7QJE - chains J and K of the 8 polymer chains in the assembly; structure by electron microscopy, 7.80 A resolution (low resolution: residue-level contacts below are approximate; hydrogen-bond / salt-bridge calls are withheld).

== Chain J ==
Protein: Gamma-tubulin complex component 5
Organism: Homo sapiens
UniProtKB: Q96RT8 (GCP5_HUMAN); residues 1-1024 here = UniProt positions 1-1024
Amino-acid sequence (1024 residues; numbered 1 to 1024; the number before each row is that of its first residue):
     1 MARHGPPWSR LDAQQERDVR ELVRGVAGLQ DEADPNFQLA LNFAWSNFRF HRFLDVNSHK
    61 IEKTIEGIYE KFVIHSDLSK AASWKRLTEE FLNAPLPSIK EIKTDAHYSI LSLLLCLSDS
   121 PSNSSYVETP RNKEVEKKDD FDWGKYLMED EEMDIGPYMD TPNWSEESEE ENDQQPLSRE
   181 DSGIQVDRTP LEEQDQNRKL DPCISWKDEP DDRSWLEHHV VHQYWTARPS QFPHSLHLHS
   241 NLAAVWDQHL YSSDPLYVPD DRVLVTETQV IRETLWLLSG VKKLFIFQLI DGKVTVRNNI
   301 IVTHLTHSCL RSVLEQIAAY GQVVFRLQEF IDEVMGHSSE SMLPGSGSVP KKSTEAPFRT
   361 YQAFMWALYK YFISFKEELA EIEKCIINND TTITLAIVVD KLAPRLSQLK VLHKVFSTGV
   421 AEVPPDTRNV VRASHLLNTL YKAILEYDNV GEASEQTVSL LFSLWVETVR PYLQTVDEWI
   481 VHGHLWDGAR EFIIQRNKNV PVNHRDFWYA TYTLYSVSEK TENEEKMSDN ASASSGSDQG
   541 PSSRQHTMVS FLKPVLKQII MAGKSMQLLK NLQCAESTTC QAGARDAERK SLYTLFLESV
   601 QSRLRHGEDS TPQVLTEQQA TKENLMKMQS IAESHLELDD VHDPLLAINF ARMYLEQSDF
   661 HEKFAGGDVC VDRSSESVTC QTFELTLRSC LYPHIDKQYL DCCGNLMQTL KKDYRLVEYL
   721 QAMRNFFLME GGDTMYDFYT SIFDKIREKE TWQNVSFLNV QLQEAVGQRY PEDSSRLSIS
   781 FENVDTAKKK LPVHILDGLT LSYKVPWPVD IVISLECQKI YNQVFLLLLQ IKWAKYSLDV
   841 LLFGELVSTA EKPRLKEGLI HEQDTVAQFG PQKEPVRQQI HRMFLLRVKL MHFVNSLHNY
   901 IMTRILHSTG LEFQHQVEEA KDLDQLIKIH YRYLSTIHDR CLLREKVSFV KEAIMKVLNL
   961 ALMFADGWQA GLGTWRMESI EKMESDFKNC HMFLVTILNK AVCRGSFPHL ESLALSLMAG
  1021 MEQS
Disordered / not traced: 1-209, 337-356, 389-390, 423-426, 449-454, 497-546, 573-636, 649-681, 729-732, 745-752, 765-795, 843-878, 969-978, 1002-1006, 1017-1024

== Chain K ==
Protein: Gamma-tubulin complex component 4
Organism: Homo sapiens
UniProtKB: Q9UGJ1 (GCP4_HUMAN); residue numbers follow UniProt; this construct covers 1-667
Amino-acid sequence (667 residues; row label = number of the first residue in the row):
     1 MIHELLLALS GYPGSIFTWN KRSGLQVSQD FPFLHPSETS VLNRLCRLGT DYIRFTEFIE
    61 QYTGHVQQQD HHPSQQGQGG LHGIYLRAFC TGLDSVLQPY RQALLDLEQE FLGDPHLSIS
   121 HVNYFLDQFQ LLFPSVMVVV EQIKSQKIHG CQILETVYKH SCGGLPPVRS ALEKILAVCH
   181 GVMYKQLSAW MLHGLLLDQH EEFFIKQGPS SGNVSAQPEE DEEDLGIGGL TGKQLRELQD
   241 LRLIEEENML APSLKQFSLR VEILPSYIPV RVAEKILFVG ESVQMFENQN VNLTRKGSIL
   301 KNQEDTFAAE LHRLKQQPLF SLVDFEQVVD RIRSTVAEHL WKLMVEESDL LGQLKIIKDF
   361 YLLGRGELFQ AFIDTAQHML KTPPTAVTEH DVNVAFQQSA HKVLLDDDNL LPLLHLTIEY
   421 HGKEHKADAT QAREGPSRET SPREAPASGW AALGLSYKVQ WPLHILFTPA VLEKYNVVFK
   481 YLLSVRRVQA ELQHCWALQM QRKHLKSNQT DAIKWRLRNH MAFLVDNLQY YLQVDVLESQ
   541 FSQLLHQINS TRDFESIRLA HDHFLSNLLA QSFILLKPVF HCLNEILDLC HSFCSLVSQN
   601 LGPLDERGAA QLSILVKGFS RQSSLLFKIL SSVRNHQINS DLAQLLLRLD YNKYYTQAGG
   661 TLGSFGM
Disordered / not traced: 70-75, 207-252, 292-299, 423-447, 503-508, 632-635, 658-667

== How chain J and chain K interact ==
Pairs across the interface (22):
  L216(J) - P32(K)
  H222(J) - P32(K)
  W225(J) - H35(K)
  W225(J) - P36(K)
  R272(J) - S118(K)
  E273(J) - H35(K)
  W276(J) - H35(K)
  W276(J) - E38(K)
  W276(J) - S120(K)
  K282(J) - S40(K)
  L284(J) - S37(K)
  M335(J) - Q130(K)
  M335(J) - L131(K)
  M335(J) - P134(K)
  W366(J) - L131(K)
  W366(J) - L165(K)
  Y369(J) - L131(K)
  F372(J) - Y124(K)
  I373(J) - Y124(K)
  K376(J) - Y124(K)
  E377(J) - Y124(K)
  I387(J) - H116(K)
Other interface residues (no listed pair), chain J (26 interface residues in all): V281, K283, Q328, G336, Q362, S374, F375, A380, K384, Q474
Other interface residues (no listed pair), chain K (22 interface residues in all): V41, R44, R47, D114, H121, G164, P166, R169

== Overview ==
26 residues of chain J and 22 residues of chain K are in contact.
Chain J is Gamma-tubulin complex component 5 and chain K is Gamma-tubulin complex component 4, both from Homo
sapiens; the structure, Structure of recombinant human gamma-Tubulin Ring Complex 4-spoked assembly
intermediate (spokes 9-12), was determined by electron microscopy (same publication as 7QJ0, 7QJ1, 7QJ2, 7QJ3,
7QJ4 and 7QJD).
